Entry 5U51 (X-ray diffraction, 2.80 A resolution); this record covers chains C and A.

# Chain C
Protein: Stringent starvation protein A
Organism: Francisella tularensis
UniProtKB: A0A0E2ZL39 (A0A0E2ZL39_FRATU); residues 4-210 here correspond to UniProt positions 3-209 (UniProt number = residue number - 1)
Sequence (211 residues; each row starts with the number of its first residue; numbering starts at 0):
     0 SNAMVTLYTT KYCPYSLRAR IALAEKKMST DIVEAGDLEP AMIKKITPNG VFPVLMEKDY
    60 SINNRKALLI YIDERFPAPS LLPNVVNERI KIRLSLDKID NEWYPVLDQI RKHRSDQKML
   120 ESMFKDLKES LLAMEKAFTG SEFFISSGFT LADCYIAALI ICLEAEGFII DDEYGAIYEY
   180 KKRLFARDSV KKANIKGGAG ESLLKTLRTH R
Not modelled in the structure: 195-210
Differences from the reference sequence: expression tag (0-3)
Metal / ion sites: Mg2+: Asn100 (together with guanosine-5',3'-tetraphosphate)
Residues lining bound ligands: guanosine-5',3'-tetraphosphate (G4P): Lys65, Asp96, Asn100
From the paper describing this entry:
  - binding site for guanosine-5',3'-tetraphosphate: Lys65
  - Mg2+ coordination: Asn100
  - mutagenesis - K65E: decreased binding to guanosine-5',3'-tetraphosphate
  - mutagenesis - V105E: unchanged binding to guanosine-5',3'-tetraphosphate

# Chain A
Protein: Macrophage growth locus A
Organism: Francisella tularensis
UniProtKB: A0A0E2ZLH6 (A0A0E2ZLH6_FRATU); residue numbers follow UniProt; this construct covers 1-201
Sequence (204 residues; row label = number of the first residue in the row; numbers below 1 keep their minus sign (Ser-2 is residue -2)):
    -2 SNAMLLYTKK DDIYSDIVRM ILLIKGANAK IVDVSKEENS KHLEELNIIT PNGNIPTLST
    58 DDFAVYRLSV IIEAIEDLYP FPPMFPVFPK QRANARILLE YVNKTFLQNI IKLQSPDLDE
   118 KQANEIKMLM QRDIISTYKK IVSEREVNAE SNPDAQNINV LTLIITFVFY YFIKLKISIP
   178 TKDKNIIKEI KELLSEPNFI KTIK
Not modelled in the structure: 201
Differences from the reference sequence: expression tag (-2 to 0)
Residues lining bound ligands: guanosine-5',3'-tetraphosphate (G4P): Tyr11, Ile52, Pro53, Tyr63, Arg64, Leu65, Glu97, Asn100, Lys101, Gln105
From the paper describing this entry:
  - binding site for guanosine-5',3'-tetraphosphate: Tyr11, Ile52, Arg64, Leu65, Asn100, Lys101, Gln105
  - mutagenesis - Y11A, R64A: decreased binding to guanosine-5',3'-tetraphosphate
  - mutagenesis - T47A: unchanged binding to guanosine-5',3'-tetraphosphate

# Interface between chain C and chain A
Residue-residue contacts - 37 pairs, chain C then chain A:
  Tyr59(C) with Lys87(A); Ala90(A); Asn91(A), hydrogen bond
  Asn63(C) with Ile94(A); Glu97(A), hydrogen bond
  Lys65(C) with Ser66(A); Glu97(A)
  Ile69(C) with Arg93(A)
  Tyr70(C) with Pro86(A); Lys87(A); Ala90(A), hydrophobic
  Glu73(C) with Pro86(A); Arg89(A), salt bridge; Arg93(A), salt bridge
  Arg74(C) with Pro86(A)
  Val85(C) with Asp74(A); Leu75(A), hydrophobic
  Asn86(C) with Asp59(A), hydrogen bond; Phe60(A)
  Arg88(C) with Asp74(A), salt bridge
  Ile89(C) with Phe60(A), hydrophobic; Val62(A), hydrophobic; Ala71(A), hydrophobic; Asp74(A); Leu75(A), hydrophobic
  Lys90(C) with Asp59(A)
  Arg92(C) with Val67(A); Glu70(A), salt bridge; Ala71(A); Asp74(A), salt bridge
  Leu93(C) with Ala61(A); Val62(A), hydrophobic; Val67(A), hydrophobic
  Asp96(C) with Arg64(A), salt bridge; Ser66(A)
  Lys97(C) with Tyr63(A)
  Asn100(C) with Arg64(A)
Interface residues without a listed pair, chain C (20 interface residues in all): Asp58, Ile61, Ala66

# Overview
The chain C/chain A interface involves 20 residues from each chain, with 3 hydrogen bonds and 6 salt bridges.
Polar contacts include Glu73(C)-Arg89(A), Glu73(C)-Arg93(A) and Arg88(C)-Asp74(A). The paper reports a binding
site for guanosine-5',3'-tetraphosphate at Lys65(C) and Tyr11(A) among others; Y11A and R64A of chain A reduce
binding to guanosine-5',3'-tetraphosphate; 5 substitutions were tested in all.
Here chain C is Stringent starvation protein A and chain A is Macrophage growth locus A, both from Francisella
tularensis. Entry 5U51 (Structure of Francisella tularensis heterodimeric SspA (MglA-SspA) in complex with
ppGpp) was determined by X-ray diffraction (same publication as 6ALX and 5U56).
